1EGY - chain A; structure by X-ray diffraction, 2.35 A resolution.

== Chain A ==
Molecule: Cytochrome P450ERYF
From: Saccharopolyspora erythraea
Reference sequence: Q00441 (CPXJ_SACER); residues 2-404 here correspond to UniProt positions 1-403 (UniProt number = residue number - 1)
Chain sequence (403 residues; each row starts with the number of its first residue):
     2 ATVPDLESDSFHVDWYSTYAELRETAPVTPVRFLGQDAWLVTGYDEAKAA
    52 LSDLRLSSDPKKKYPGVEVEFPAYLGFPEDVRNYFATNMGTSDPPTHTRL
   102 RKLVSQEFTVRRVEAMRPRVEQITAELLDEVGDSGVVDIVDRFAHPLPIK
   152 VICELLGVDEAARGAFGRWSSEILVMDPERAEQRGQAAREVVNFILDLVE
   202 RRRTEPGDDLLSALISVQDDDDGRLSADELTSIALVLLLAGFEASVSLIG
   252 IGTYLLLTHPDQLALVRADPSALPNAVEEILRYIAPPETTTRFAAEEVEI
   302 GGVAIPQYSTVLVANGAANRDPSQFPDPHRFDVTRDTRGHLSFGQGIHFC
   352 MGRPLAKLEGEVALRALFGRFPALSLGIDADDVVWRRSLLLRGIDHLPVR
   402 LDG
Metal / ion sites: heme Fe: C351 (together with 9-aminophenanthrene)
Small-molecule neighbours:
  - 9-aminophenanthrene (9AP), molecule 1: A74, Y75, F78, F86, I174, L175, R185, V237, A241, L391
  - 9-aminophenanthrene (9AP), molecule 2: G91, V237, A241, A245, P288, C351, L391, L392
  - heme (HEM): M90, G91, H98, R102, F109, I153, L238, A241, G242, A245, S246, L249, L282, P287, P288, T291, R293, N316, S343, F344, G345, I348, H349, F350, C351, M352, G353, L356, A357
From the paper describing this entry:
  - binding site for 9-aminophenanthrene: A74, G91, V237, A241, P288, L391, L392

== Overview ==
Chain A binds heme and 9-aminophenanthrene. From the paper: a binding site for 9-aminophenanthrene at A74, G91
and V237 among others.
Chain A is Cytochrome P450ERYF (Saccharopolyspora erythraea); the structure, Cytochrome P450ERYF with
9-aminophenanthrene bound, was determined by X-ray diffraction together with 1EUP from the same study.
